Entry 8QSY (electron microscopy, 2.68 A resolution); this record covers chains JJ and P5 of the 74 polymer chains in the assembly.

Chain JJ:
Name: Capsid stabilization protein
Organism: Haloferax tailed virus 1
Reference sequence: A0A410N6Q7 (A0A410N6Q7_9CAUD); numbering as in UniProt (aligned over 1-137)
Chain sequence (137 residues; numbered 1 to 137; the number before each row is that of its first residue):
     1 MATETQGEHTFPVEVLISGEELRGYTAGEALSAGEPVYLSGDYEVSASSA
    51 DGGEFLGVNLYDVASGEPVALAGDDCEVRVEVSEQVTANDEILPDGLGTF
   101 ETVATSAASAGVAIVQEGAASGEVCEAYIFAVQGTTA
Disordered / not traced: 1-6
Metal / ion sites: Mg2+ site 1: Glu21 (shared with 1 residue of chain JB); Mg2+ site 2: Asp75 (shared with 1 residue of chain JI; 1 residue of chain JK)

Chain P5:
Name: Hypothetical protein gp21
Organism: Haloferax tailed virus 1
Chain sequence (82 residues; numbered 1 to 82; the number before each row is that of its first residue):
     1 MQLRRSPGMRPMDRDWHQERARAREQAYSSDLTSQFSESEIVKYELDTAQ
    51 IDGSDNPRTYIWNRTIDLFGMNGTDVRELRNR
Modified positions: His17 (nd1-phosphonohistidine; HIP)

How chain JJ and chain P5 interact:
Contacting residue pairs (31):
  His9(JJ) - Asp31(P5)
  His9(JJ) - Ser34(P5)  hydrogen bond (backbone-side chain)
  Pro12(JJ) - Ser34(P5)
  Glu14(JJ) - Tyr28(P5)  hydrogen bond
  Glu14(JJ) - Arg58(P5)
  Glu14(JJ) - Asn63(P5)  hydrogen bond
  Leu16(JJ) - Thr59(P5)
  Leu16(JJ) - Ile61(P5)
  Leu16(JJ) - Trp62(P5)
  Leu16(JJ) - Asn63(P5)
  Ile17(JJ) - Trp62(P5)
  Ile17(JJ) - Asn63(P5)  hydrogen bond (backbone-backbone)
  Ile17(JJ) - Arg64(P5)
  Ser18(JJ) - Trp62(P5)
  Gly19(JJ) - Trp62(P5)  hydrogen bond (backbone-side chain)
  Gly19(JJ) - Val76(P5)
  Glu20(JJ) - Trp62(P5)
  Glu20(JJ) - Arg82(P5)  hydrogen bond (backbone-side chain)
  Leu22(JJ) - Val76(P5)  hydrophobic
  Leu22(JJ) - Arg82(P5)
  Ala33(JJ) - Ser29(P5)
  Leu60(JJ) - Thr59(P5)
  Leu60(JJ) - Tyr60(P5)  hydrophobic
  Tyr61(JJ) - Ser54(P5)
  Tyr61(JJ) - Tyr60(P5)
  Asp62(JJ) - Ser29(P5)  hydrogen bond
  Asp62(JJ) - Ser30(P5)  hydrogen bond (side chain-backbone)
  Asp62(JJ) - Asp52(P5)
  Glu77(JJ) - Arg64(P5)  salt bridge
  Arg79(JJ) - Asn63(P5)  hydrogen bond
  Glu126(JJ) - Thr65(P5)
Interface residues without a listed pair, chain JJ (19 interface residues in all): Val13, Glu21, Gln116
Interface residues without a listed pair, chain P5 (19 interface residues in all): Gln35, Gly53

Overview:
Chain JJ and chain P5 each contribute 19 residues to their interface, with 9 hydrogen bonds and 1 salt bridge.
Polar pairs include Glu77(JJ)-Arg64(P5), His9(JJ)-Ser34(P5) and Glu14(JJ)-Tyr28(P5).
Here chain JJ is Capsid stabilization protein and chain P5 is Hypothetical protein gp21, both from Haloferax
tailed virus 1. Entry 8QSY (Portal capsid interface of full Haloferax tailed virus 1) was determined by
electron microscopy (same publication as 8QPG, 8QPQ, 8QQN, 8QSI, 9FKB, 9H4P, 9H5B and 9H7V).
